7WSU - chains A and B; structure by electron microscopy, 2.90 A resolution.

== Chain A (and B) ==
Name: Iron-phytosiderophore transporter
Organism: Hordeum vulgare
Notes: chain B of this document is another copy of the same molecule, construct and numbering; everything in this record applies to it too
Reference sequence: Q2PGC4 (Q2PGC4_HORVU); residues 1-678 here = UniProt positions 1-678
Amino-acid sequence (690 residues; each row starts with the number of its first residue):
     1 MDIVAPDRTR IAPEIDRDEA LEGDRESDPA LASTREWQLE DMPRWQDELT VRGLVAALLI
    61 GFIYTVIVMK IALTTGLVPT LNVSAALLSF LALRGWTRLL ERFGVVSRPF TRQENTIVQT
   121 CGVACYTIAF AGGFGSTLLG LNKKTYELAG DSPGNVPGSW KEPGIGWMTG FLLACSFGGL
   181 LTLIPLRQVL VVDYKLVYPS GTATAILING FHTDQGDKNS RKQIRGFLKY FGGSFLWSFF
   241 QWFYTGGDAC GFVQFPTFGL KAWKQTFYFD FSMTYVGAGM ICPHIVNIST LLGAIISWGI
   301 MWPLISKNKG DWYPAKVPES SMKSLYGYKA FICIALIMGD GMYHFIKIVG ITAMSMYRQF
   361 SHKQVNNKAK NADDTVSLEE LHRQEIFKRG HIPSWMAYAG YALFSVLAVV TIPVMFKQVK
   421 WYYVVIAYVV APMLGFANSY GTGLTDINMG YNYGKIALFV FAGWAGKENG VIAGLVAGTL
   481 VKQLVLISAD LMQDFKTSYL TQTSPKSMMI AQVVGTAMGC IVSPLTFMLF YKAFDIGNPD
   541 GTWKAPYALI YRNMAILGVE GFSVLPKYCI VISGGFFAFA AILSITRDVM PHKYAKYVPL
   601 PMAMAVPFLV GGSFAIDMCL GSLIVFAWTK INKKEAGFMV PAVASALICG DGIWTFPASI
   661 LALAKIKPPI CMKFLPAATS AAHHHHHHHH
Unresolved in the structure: 1-44, 360-392, 679-690
Differences from the reference sequence: expression tag (679-690)
Disulfide bonds: Cys250-Cys671
Small-molecule neighbours: 5ZS ((2S)-1-[(3S)-3-[[(3S)-3,4-bis(oxidanyl)-4-oxidanylidene-butyl]amino]-4-oxidanyl-4-oxidanylidene-butyl]pyrrolidine-2-carboxylic acid): Ala72, Gly76, Val78, Phe130, Gly133, Phe134, Gly135, Ser136, Tyr451, Lys455, Lys482, Leu486, Tyr547, Tyr551

== How chain A and chain B interact ==
Pairs across the interface (38):
  Phe240(A) - Phe255(B)  hydrophobic
  Phe240(A) - Thr257(B)
  Tyr244(A) - Phe255(B)
  Tyr244(A) - Pro256(B)  hydrogen bond (side chain-backbone)
  Tyr244(A) - Thr257(B)  hydrogen bond (side chain-backbone)
  Gly246(A) - Ala677(B)
  Phe252(A) - Phe255(B)  hydrophobic
  Phe255(A) - Phe240(B)  hydrophobic
  Phe255(A) - Tyr244(B)
  Phe255(A) - Phe252(B)  hydrophobic
  Phe255(A) - Met672(B)  hydrophobic
  Pro256(A) - Tyr244(B)  hydrogen bond (backbone-side chain)
  Thr257(A) - Phe240(B)
  Thr257(A) - Tyr244(B)  hydrogen bond (backbone-side chain)
  Pro668(A) - Ala677(B)
  Pro669(A) - Pro676(B)
  Pro669(A) - Ala677(B)  hydrogen bond (backbone-backbone)
  Ile670(A) - Leu675(B)
  Cys671(A) - Lys673(B)
  Cys671(A) - Phe674(B)
  Cys671(A) - Leu675(B)  hydrogen bond (backbone-backbone)
  Met672(A) - Phe255(B)  hydrophobic
  Met672(A) - Met672(B)  hydrophobic
  Met672(A) - Lys673(B)
  Met672(A) - Phe674(B)  hydrophobic
  Lys673(A) - Cys671(B)
  Lys673(A) - Met672(B)
  Lys673(A) - Lys673(B)  hydrogen bond (backbone-backbone)
  Lys673(A) - Leu675(B)
  Phe674(A) - Cys671(B)
  Phe674(A) - Met672(B)  hydrophobic
  Leu675(A) - Ile670(B)
  Leu675(A) - Cys671(B)  hydrogen bond (backbone-backbone)
  Leu675(A) - Lys673(B)
  Pro676(A) - Pro669(B)
  Ala677(A) - Gly246(B)
  Ala677(A) - Pro668(B)
  Ala677(A) - Pro669(B)  hydrogen bond (backbone-backbone)
Other interface residues (no listed pair), chain A (19 interface residues in all): Gly259, Leu260
Other interface residues (no listed pair), chain B (19 interface residues in all): Gly259, Leu260

== Summary ==
Chain A and chain B each contribute 19 residues to their interface; the contacts include 9 hydrogen bonds.
Among the polar pairs are Tyr244(A)-Pro256(B), Tyr244(A)-Thr257(B) and Pro669(A)-Ala677(B). Chain A binds
compound 5ZS.
Both chains are Iron-phytosiderophore transporter (Hordeum vulgare). Entry 7WSU (Cryo-EM structure of the
barley Yellow stripe 1 transporter in complex with Fe(III)-PDMA) was determined by electron microscopy (same
publication as 7WSR and 7WST).
